9D61 - chains C and B of the 4 polymer chains in the assembly; structure by electron microscopy, 3.58 A resolution.

Chain C:
Name: Guanine nucleotide-binding protein G(I)/G(S)/G(T) subunit beta-1
Organism: Homo sapiens
UniProtKB: P62873 (GBB1_HUMAN); numbering as in UniProt (aligned over 1-340)
Chain sequence (340 residues; numbered 1 to 340; the number before each row is that of its first residue):
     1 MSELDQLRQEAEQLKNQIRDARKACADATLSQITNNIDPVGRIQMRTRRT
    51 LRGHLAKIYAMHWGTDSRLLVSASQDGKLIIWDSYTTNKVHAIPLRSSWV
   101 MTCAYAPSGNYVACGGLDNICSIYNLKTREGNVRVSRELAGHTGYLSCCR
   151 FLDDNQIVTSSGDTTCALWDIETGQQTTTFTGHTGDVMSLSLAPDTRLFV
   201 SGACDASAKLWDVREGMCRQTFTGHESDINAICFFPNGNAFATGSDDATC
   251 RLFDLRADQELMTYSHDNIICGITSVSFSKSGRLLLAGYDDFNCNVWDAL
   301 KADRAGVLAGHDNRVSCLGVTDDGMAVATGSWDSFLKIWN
Not modelled in the structure: 1

Chain B:
Name: Guanine nucleotide-binding protein G(i) subunit alpha-1
Organism: Homo sapiens
UniProtKB: P63096 (GNAI1_HUMAN); numbering as in UniProt (aligned over 1-354)
Chain sequence (354 residues; row label = number of the first residue in the row):
     1 MGCTLSAEDKAAVERSKMIDRNLREDGEKAAREVKLLLLGAGESGKSTIV
    51 KQMKIIHEAGYSEEECKQYKAVVYSNTIQSIIAIIRAMGRLKIDFGDSAR
   101 ADDARQLFVLAGAAEEGFMTAELAGVIKRLWKDSGVQACFNRSREYQLND
   151 SAAYYLNDLDRIAQPNYIPTQQDVLRTRVKTTGIVETHFTFKDLHFKMFD
   201 VGGQRSERKKWIHCFEGVTAIIFCVALSDYDLVLAEDEEMNRMHESMKLF
   251 DSICNNKWFTDTSIILFLNKKDLFEEKIKKSPLTICYPEYAGSNTYEEAA
   301 AYIQCQFEDLNKRKDTKEIYTHFTCATDTKNVQFVFDAVTDVIIKNNLKD
   351 CGLF
Not modelled in the structure: 1-4, 53-179

Interface between chain C and chain B:
Residue-residue contacts - 40 pairs, chain C then chain B:
  G53(C) with L23(B)
  L55(C) with L23(B), hydrophobic
  K57(C) with H213(B), hydrogen bond (side chain-backbone); E216(B)
  Y59(C) with H213(B), hydrogen bond; C214(B)
  I80(C) with L23(B), hydrophobic
  N88(C) with A12(B); V13(B)
  K89(C) with S16(B); I19(B); D20(B), salt bridge
  V90(C) with R15(B), hydrogen bond (backbone-side chain); I19(B)
  H91(C) with R15(B)
  W99(C) with I184(B); E186(B), hydrogen bond; F199(B), hydrophobic; C214(B); F215(B), hydrophobic
  L117(C) with I184(B), hydrophobic; Q204(B), hydrogen bond (backbone-side chain); W211(B), hydrophobic
  D118(C) with T181(B), hydrogen bond (backbone-side chain)
  N119(C) with T181(B); T182(B), hydrogen bond (side chain-backbone); G183(B); Q204(B)
  I120(C) with T181(B)
  G144(C) with Q204(B)
  Y145(C) with Q204(B), hydrogen bond (backbone-side chain); S206(B); K210(B)
  G162(C) with S206(B)
  D186(C) with S206(B); E207(B)
  M188(C) with K210(B)
  D228(C) with K210(B), salt bridge
  R314(C) with W258(B)
  W332(C) with W258(B), hydrophobic
Also at the interface, not in a pair above, chain C (29 interface residues in all): Q75, K78, M101, H142, T143, C204, N230
Also at the interface, not in a pair above, chain B (29 interface residues in all): R24, D26, G27, K180, G203, K257

Summary:
The chain C/chain B interface involves 29 residues from each chain; the contacts include 8 hydrogen bonds and
2 salt bridges. Among the polar pairs are K89(C)-D20(B), D228(C)-K210(B) and K57(C)-H213(B).
Here chain C is Guanine nucleotide-binding protein G(I)/G(S)/G(T) subunit beta-1 and chain B is Guanine
nucleotide-binding protein G(i) subunit alpha-1, both from Homo sapiens. Entry 9D61 (Kappa opioid
receptor:Galphai protein in complex with inverse agonist JDTic , no scFv16) was determined by electron
microscopy (same publication as 8VVE, 8VVF and 8VVG).
